4IMQ - chains A and B; structure by X-ray diffraction, 1.50 A resolution.

Chain A:
Name: 3C-like protease
From: Norovirus Hu/1968/US
Notes: EC 3.4.22.66; fragment: norwalk virus protease
UniProt: Q83883 (POLG_NVN68); residues 1-181 here correspond to UniProt positions 1101-1281 (UniProt number = residue number + 1100)
Amino-acid sequence (183 residues; each row starts with the number of its first residue; numbers below 1 keep their minus sign (Gly-1 is residue -1)):
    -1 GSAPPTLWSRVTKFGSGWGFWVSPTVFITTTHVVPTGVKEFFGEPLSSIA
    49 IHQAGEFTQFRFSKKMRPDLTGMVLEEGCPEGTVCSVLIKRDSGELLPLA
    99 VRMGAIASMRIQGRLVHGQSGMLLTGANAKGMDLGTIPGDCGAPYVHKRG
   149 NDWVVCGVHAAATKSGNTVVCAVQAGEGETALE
Unresolved in the structure: 123-132
Construct notes: expression tag (-1 to 0)
Metal / ion sites: Na+: Thr134, Gly164
Curated features (UniProtKB/Swiss-Prot):
  - active site (For 3CLpro activity): His30, Glu54, Cys139
  - site: Glu181 (Cleavage)

Chain B:
Name: PEPTIDE INHIBITOR, syc8
Amino-acid sequence (4 residues; numbered 1 to 4; the number before each row is that of its first residue):
     1 XLFX
Modified residues: PHQ (benzyl chlorocarbonate) at position 1; 1HD (N-[(2S)-2-amino-3-hydroxypropyl]acetamide) at position 4

Chain A / chain B interface:
Contacting residue pairs - 23 pairs, chain A then chain B:
  His30(A) with Phe3(B); 1HD_4(B), hydrogen bond (side chain-backbone)
  Glu54(A) with Phe3(B)
  Ile109(A) with PHQ_1(B); Phe3(B)
  Gln110(A) with PHQ_1(B); Leu2(B); Phe3(B)
  Val114(A) with Phe3(B), hydrophobic
  Thr134(A) with 1HD_4(B)
  Ile135(A) with 1HD_4(B)
  Pro136(A) with 1HD_4(B)
  Cys139(A) with 1HD_4(B), covalent bond
  His157(A) with 1HD_4(B)
  Ala158(A) with Phe3(B); 1HD_4(B), hydrogen bond (backbone-backbone)
  Ala159(A) with Leu2(B); Phe3(B), hydrophobic
  Ala160(A) with PHQ_1(B); Leu2(B), hydrogen bond (backbone-backbone); 1HD_4(B)
  Thr161(A) with PHQ_1(B)
  Lys162(A) with PHQ_1(B)
Other interface residues (no listed pair), chain A (16 interface residues in all): Arg112

In short:
16 residues of chain A and 4 residues of chain B are in contact; the contacts include 1 covalent bond and 3
hydrogen bonds. Among the polar pairs are His30(A)-1HD_4(B), Ala158(A)-1HD_4(B) and Ala160(A)-Leu2(B). From
UniProt: 3 active-site residues on chain A.
Chain A is 3C-like protease (Norovirus Hu/1968/US) and chain B is PEPTIDE INHIBITOR, syc8; the structure,
Structural Basis of Substrate Specificity and Protease Inhibition in Norwalk Virus, was determined by X-ray
diffraction (same publication as 4IMZ, 4IN1 and 4IN2).
